Entry 8TEQ (electron microscopy, 2.84 A resolution); this record covers chains A and C of the 30 polymer chains in the assembly.

Chain A (and C):
Protein: TRK-fused gene protein Low Complexity Domain G269V mutant
Organism: Purpureocillium lilacinum
Notes: chain C of this document is another copy of the same molecule, construct and numbering; everything in this record applies to it too
UniProt: chimeric construct of A0A2U3DNX3, Q92734: residues -5 to 230 from A0A2U3DNX3 (A0A2U3DNX3_PURLI) positions 1-236 (UniProt number = residue number + 6); residues 237-327 from Q92734 positions 237-327 (same numbers)
Sequence (358 residues; each row starts with the number of its first residue; numbers below 1 keep their minus sign (Met-30 is residue -30)):
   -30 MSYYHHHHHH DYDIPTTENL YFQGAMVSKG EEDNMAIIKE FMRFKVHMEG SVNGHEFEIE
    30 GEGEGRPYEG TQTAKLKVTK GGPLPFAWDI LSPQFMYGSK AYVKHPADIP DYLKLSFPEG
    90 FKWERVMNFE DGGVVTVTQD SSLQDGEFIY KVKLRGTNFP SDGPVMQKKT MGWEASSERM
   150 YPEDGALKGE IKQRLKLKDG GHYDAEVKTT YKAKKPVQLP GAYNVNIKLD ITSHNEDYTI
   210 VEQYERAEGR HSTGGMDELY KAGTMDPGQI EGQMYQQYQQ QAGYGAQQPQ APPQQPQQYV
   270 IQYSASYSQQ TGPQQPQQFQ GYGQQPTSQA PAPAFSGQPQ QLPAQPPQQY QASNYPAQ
Disordered / not traced: -30 to 261, 291-327
Sequence notes: initiating methionine (-30); expression tag (-29 to -6); linker (231-236); engineered mutation Val269 (Gly in Q92734)
From the paper describing this entry:
  - contacts within the chain: Val269-Pro285 (hydrophobic contact)
  - disease-associated variants - G269V (citing earlier work)

Interface between chain A and chain C:
Residue-residue contacts - 69 pairs, chain A then chain C:
  Pro262(A) - Pro262(C)
  Pro262(A) - Gln263(C)  hydrogen bond (backbone-backbone)
  Gln263(A) - Gln263(C)  hydrogen bond
  Gln263(A) - Gln289(C)
  Gln264(A) - Gln263(C)  hydrogen bond (backbone-backbone)
  Gln264(A) - Gln264(C)  hydrogen bond
  Pro265(A) - Pro265(C)
  Pro265(A) - Gln287(C)
  Pro265(A) - Gln289(C)
  Gln266(A) - Gln264(C)
  Gln266(A) - Pro265(C)  hydrogen bond (backbone-backbone)
  Gln266(A) - Gln266(C)  hydrogen bond
  Gln266(A) - Gln267(C)  hydrogen bond (backbone-backbone)
  Gln267(A) - Gln267(C)  hydrogen bond
  Gln267(A) - Pro285(C)
  Gln267(A) - Gln287(C)
  Tyr268(A) - Gln267(C)  hydrogen bond (backbone-backbone)
  Tyr268(A) - Tyr268(C)  hydrophobic
  Tyr268(A) - Val269(C)  hydrogen bond (backbone-backbone)
  Val269(A) - Val269(C)
  Val269(A) - Gln283(C)
  Ile270(A) - Val269(C)  hydrogen bond (backbone-backbone)
  Ile270(A) - Ile270(C)
  Ile270(A) - Gln271(C)  hydrogen bond (backbone-backbone)
  Ile270(A) - Gln283(C)
  Gln271(A) - Gln271(C)  hydrogen bond
  Gln271(A) - Gln283(C)  hydrogen bond
  Tyr272(A) - Gln271(C)  hydrogen bond (backbone-backbone)
  Tyr272(A) - Tyr272(C)
  Tyr272(A) - Ser273(C)  hydrogen bond (backbone-backbone)
  Ser273(A) - Ser273(C)
  Ala274(A) - Ser273(C)  hydrogen bond (backbone-backbone)
  Ala274(A) - Ala274(C)
  Ala274(A) - Ser275(C)  hydrogen bond (backbone-backbone)
  Ser275(A) - Ser275(C)  hydrogen bond (backbone-backbone)
  Ser275(A) - Tyr276(C)  hydrogen bond (backbone-backbone)
  Tyr276(A) - Tyr276(C)  hydrogen bond (backbone-backbone)
  Tyr276(A) - Ser277(C)
  Ser277(A) - Ser273(C)
  Ser277(A) - Ala274(C)
  Ser277(A) - Ser275(C)  hydrogen bond (side chain-backbone)
  Ser277(A) - Tyr276(C)
  Ser277(A) - Ser277(C)
  Gln278(A) - Ser273(C)
  Gln278(A) - Ser277(C)  hydrogen bond (backbone-backbone)
  Gln278(A) - Gln278(C)
  Gln278(A) - Gln279(C)  hydrogen bond (backbone-backbone)
  Gln279(A) - Tyr272(C)
  Gln279(A) - Ser273(C)  hydrogen bond
  Gln279(A) - Gln279(C)  hydrogen bond
  Thr280(A) - Gln279(C)  hydrogen bond (backbone-backbone)
  Gly281(A) - Thr280(C)  hydrogen bond (backbone-backbone)
  Gly281(A) - Gly281(C)
  Gly281(A) - Pro282(C)
  Pro282(A) - Pro282(C)
  Pro282(A) - Gln283(C)  hydrogen bond (backbone-backbone)
  Gln283(A) - Gln283(C)  hydrogen bond
  Gln284(A) - Gln283(C)  hydrogen bond (backbone-backbone)
  Gln284(A) - Gln284(C)
  Pro285(A) - Pro285(C)
  Gln286(A) - Pro285(C)  hydrogen bond (backbone-backbone)
  Gln286(A) - Gln286(C)
  Gln286(A) - Gln287(C)  hydrogen bond (backbone-backbone)
  Gln287(A) - Gln287(C)  hydrogen bond
  Phe288(A) - Gln287(C)  hydrogen bond (backbone-backbone)
  Phe288(A) - Phe288(C)  hydrophobic
  Phe288(A) - Gln289(C)  hydrogen bond (backbone-backbone)
  Gln289(A) - Gln289(C)  hydrogen bond
  Gly290(A) - Gln289(C)  hydrogen bond (backbone-backbone)

Overview:
29 residues of chain A face 28 of chain C across their interface; the contacts include 38 hydrogen bonds.
Among the polar pairs are Gln263(A)-Gln263(C), Gln264(A)-Gln264(C) and Gln266(A)-Gln266(C). From the paper:
contacts within the chain involving Val269(A) and Pro285(A).
Both chains are TRK-fused gene protein Low Complexity Domain G269V mutant (Purpureocillium lilacinum). Entry
8TEQ (Tropomyosin-receptor kinase fused gene protein (TRK-fused gene protein; TFG) Low Complexity Domain
(residues 237-327) G269V mutant ...) was determined by electron microscopy (same publication as 8TER).
